Entry 2WAS (X-ray diffraction, 1.90 A resolution); this record covers chains A and C of the 3 polymer chains in the assembly.

Chain A:
Protein: 3-oxoacyl-[acyl-carrier-protein] synthase
From: Saccharomyces cerevisiae
Notes: EC 2.7.8.7, 2.3.1.41; fragment: phosphopantetheine transferase domain, residues 1766-1887
Reference sequence: P19097 (FAS2_YEAST); residue numbers follow UniProt; this construct covers 1766-1887
Sequence (122 residues; numbered 1766 to 1887; the number before each row is that of its first residue):
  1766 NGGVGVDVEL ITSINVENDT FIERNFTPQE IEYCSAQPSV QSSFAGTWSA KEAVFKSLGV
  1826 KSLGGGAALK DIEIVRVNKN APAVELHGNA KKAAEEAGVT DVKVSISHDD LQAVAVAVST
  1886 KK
Disordered / not traced: 1766, 1826-1832, 1887
What the authors report for this chain:
  - catalytic residues: Asp1772, Glu1817, Lys1821
  - catalytic residues: Glu1774 (proposed by the authors, not directly observed)
  - mutagenesis - V1769D/V1771S/V1773L, V1769D/V1771S/V1773L/V1879S/V1881E, G1770D, D1772S/E1774S, R1841A: abolished catalytic activity
  - higher-order assembly contacts with a neighbouring 3-oxoacyl-[acyl-carrier-protein] synthase: Val1769, Val1771, Val1773, Val1879, Val1881

Chain C:
Protein: 3-oxoacyl-[acyl-carrier-protein] synthase
From: Saccharomyces cerevisiae
Notes: EC 2.7.8.7, 2.3.1.41; fragment: phosphopantetheine transferase domain, residues 1766-1887
Reference sequence: P19097 (FAS2_YEAST); residue numbers follow UniProt; this construct covers 1766-1887
Sequence (122 residues; row label = number of the first residue in the row):
  1766 NGGVGVDVEL ITSINVENDT FIERNFTPQE IEYCSAQPSV QSSFAGTWSA KEAVFKSLGV
  1826 KSLGGGAALK DIEIVRTNKN APAVELHGNA KKAAEEAGVT DVKVSISHDD LQAVAVAVST
  1886 KK
Disordered / not traced: 1766-1767, 1826-1833, 1887
Differences from the reference sequence: conflict Thr1842 (Val in P19097)

Interface between chain A and chain C:
Pairs across the interface (24):
  Ser1870(A) - Val1769(C)
  Ser1870(A) - Gly1770(C)
  Ser1870(A) - Val1771(C)  hydrogen bond (side chain-backbone)
  Ser1870(A) - Lys1821(C)
  Ile1871(A) - Val1771(C)
  Ile1871(A) - Lys1821(C)  hydrogen bond (backbone-side chain)
  Ser1872(A) - Val1771(C)
  Ser1872(A) - Asp1772(C)  hydrogen bond
  Ser1872(A) - Val1773(C)  hydrogen bond (side chain-backbone)
  Ser1872(A) - Lys1821(C)
  His1873(A) - Val1773(C)
  Asp1874(A) - Val1773(C)
  Asp1874(A) - Glu1774(C)
  Asp1874(A) - Leu1775(C)
  Asp1874(A) - Gln1877(C)
  Leu1876(A) - Leu1775(C)  hydrophobic
  Leu1876(A) - Leu1876(C)  hydrophobic
  Gln1877(A) - Gln1877(C)
  Val1879(A) - Val1771(C)  hydrophobic
  Val1879(A) - Val1773(C)  hydrophobic
  Val1881(A) - Val1769(C)
  Val1881(A) - Val1771(C)  hydrophobic
  Val1881(A) - Val1881(C)  hydrophobic
  Val1883(A) - Val1769(C)  hydrophobic
Other interface residues (no listed pair), chain A (13 interface residues in all): Lys1868, Val1869, Ala1880

In short:
13 residues of chain A and 11 residues of chain C are in contact, with 4 hydrogen bonds. Among the polar pairs
are Ser1870(A)-Val1771(C), Ile1871(A)-Lys1821(C) and Ser1872(A)-Asp1772(C). From the paper: catalytic residues
Asp1772(A), Glu1817(A) and Lys1821(A) among others; V1769D/V1771S/V1773L, V1769D/V1771S/V1773L/V1879S/V1881E
and G1770D of chain A, among others, abolish catalytic activity; 5 substitutions were tested in all.
Chain A is 3-oxoacyl-[acyl-carrier-protein] synthase and chain C is 3-oxoacyl-[acyl-carrier-protein] synthase,
both from Saccharomyces cerevisiae; the structure, Structure of the fungal type I FAS PPT domain, was
determined by X-ray diffraction together with 3HMJ and 2WAT from the same study.
